Entry 7GVZ (X-ray diffraction, 1.90 A resolution); this record covers chains A and D.

[Chain A]
Protein: B-cell lymphoma 6 protein
From: Homo sapiens
UniProtKB: P41182 (BCL6_HUMAN); numbering as in UniProt (aligned over 5-129)
Chain sequence (128 residues; row label = number of the first residue in the row):
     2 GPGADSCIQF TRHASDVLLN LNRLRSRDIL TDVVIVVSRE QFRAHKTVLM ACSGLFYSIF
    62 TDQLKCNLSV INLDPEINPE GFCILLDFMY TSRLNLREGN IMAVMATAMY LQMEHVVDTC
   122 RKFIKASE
Unresolved in the structure: 2-6, 129
Differences from the reference sequence: expression tag (2-4)
Small-molecule neighbours: A1ACR (5-[(2,5-dichloropyridin-4-yl)amino]-1,3-dihydro-2H-indol-2-one): Asn21, Arg24, Leu25, Arg28, Met51, Ala52, Cys53, Ser54, Gly55, Tyr58, Gln113, Met114, Glu115

[Chain D]
Protein: WVIP tetrapeptide
Chain sequence (6 residues; each row starts with the number of its first residue; numbering starts at 0):
     0 XWVIPA
Modified / non-standard residues: ACE (acetyl group) at position 0

[Chain A / chain D interface]
Residue-residue contacts (11):
  Cys8(A) with Pro4(D)
  Ile9(A) with Trp1(D), hydrophobic; Val2(D)
  Gln10(A) with ACE_0(D); Trp1(D); Val2(D), hydrogen bond (backbone-backbone); Pro4(D)
  Phe11(A) with ACE_0(D); Trp1(D)
  Thr12(A) with ACE_0(D), hydrogen bond (backbone-backbone); Val2(D)
Interface residues without a listed pair, chain D (5 interface residues in all): Ile3

[In short]
The chain A/chain D interface involves 5 residues from each chain; the contacts include 2 hydrogen bonds.
Backbone hydrogen bonds pair Gln10(A)-Val2(D) and Thr12(A)-ACE_0(D). Bound to chain A: compound A1ACR.
Here chain A is B-cell lymphoma 6 protein (Homo sapiens) and chain D is WVIP tetrapeptide. Entry 7GVZ (Crystal
Structure of B-cell lymphoma 6 protein BTB domain in complex with ligand 4 at 19.60 ...) was determined by
X-ray diffraction (same publication as 7GUD, 7GUE, 7GUF, 7GUG, 7GUH, 7GUI and 126 further entries).
